7NG5 - chains E and F of the 7 polymer chains in the assembly; structure by electron microscopy, 3.80 A resolution.

[Chain E (and F)]
Protein: Lon protease homolog, mitochondrial
From: Homo sapiens
Notes: EC 3.4.21.53; chain F of this document is another copy of the same molecule, construct and numbering; everything in this record applies to it too
UniProt: P36776 (LONM_HUMAN); residue numbers follow UniProt; this construct covers 115-959
Amino-acid sequence (853 residues; row label = number of the first residue in the row):
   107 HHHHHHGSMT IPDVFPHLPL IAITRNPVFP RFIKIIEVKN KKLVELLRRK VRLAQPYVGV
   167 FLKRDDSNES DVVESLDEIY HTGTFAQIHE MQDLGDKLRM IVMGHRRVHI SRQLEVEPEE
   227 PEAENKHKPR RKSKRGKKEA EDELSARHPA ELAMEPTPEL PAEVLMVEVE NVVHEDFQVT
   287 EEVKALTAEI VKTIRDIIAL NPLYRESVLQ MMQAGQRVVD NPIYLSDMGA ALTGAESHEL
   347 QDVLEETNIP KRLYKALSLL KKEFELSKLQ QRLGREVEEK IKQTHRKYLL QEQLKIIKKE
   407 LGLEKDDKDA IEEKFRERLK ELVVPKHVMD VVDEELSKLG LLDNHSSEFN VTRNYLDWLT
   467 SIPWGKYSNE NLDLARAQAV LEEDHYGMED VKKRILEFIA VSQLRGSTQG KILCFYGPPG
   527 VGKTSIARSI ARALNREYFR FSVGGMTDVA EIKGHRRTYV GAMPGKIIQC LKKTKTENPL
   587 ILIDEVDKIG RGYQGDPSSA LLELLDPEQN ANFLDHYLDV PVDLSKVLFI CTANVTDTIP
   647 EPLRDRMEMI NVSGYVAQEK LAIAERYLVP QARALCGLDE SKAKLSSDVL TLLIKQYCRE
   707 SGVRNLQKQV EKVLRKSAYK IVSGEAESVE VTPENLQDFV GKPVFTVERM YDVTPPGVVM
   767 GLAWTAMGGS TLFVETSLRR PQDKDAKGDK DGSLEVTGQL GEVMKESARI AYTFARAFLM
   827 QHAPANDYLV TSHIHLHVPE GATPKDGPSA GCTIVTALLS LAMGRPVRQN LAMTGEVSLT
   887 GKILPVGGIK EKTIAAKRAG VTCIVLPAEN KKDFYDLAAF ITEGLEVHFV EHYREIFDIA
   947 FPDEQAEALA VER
Disordered / not traced: 107-122, 222-271, 949-959
Sequence notes: expression tag (107-114)
Ligand contacts: ATP (adenosine-5'-triphosphate): His491, Tyr492, Met494, Pro524, Pro525, Gly526, Val527, Gly528, Lys529, Thr530, Ser531, Asn640, Tyr661, Ile669, Tyr673, Leu674, Gln677, Arg710
What the authors report for this chain:
  - binding site for ATP: Arg652
  - mutagenesis - K529R, E591Q, T803V, E812A, S855A: abolished catalytic activity (proteolytic activity)
  - mutagenesis - S855A: unchanged catalytic activity (ATPase activity)
  - catalytic residues: Thr803, His841, His843, Ser855
  - catalytic residues: Glu801, Arg815, Lys898 (proposed by the authors, not directly observed)
  - mutagenesis - T803V: decreased catalytic activity on ATPase
  - mutagenesis - H841F, H843F: abolished catalytic activity on proteolytically
  - mutagenesis - E801A: decreased catalytic activity (protease activity)
  - mutagenesis - E801A, E812A: decreased catalytic activity (ATPase activity)
  - mutagenesis - K529R, E591Q: abolished catalytic activity on ATPase

[Chain E / chain F interface]
Pairs across the interface (48):
  Leu396(E) with Leu407(F)
  Leu400(E) with Glu406(F)
  Ile403(E) with Gln399(F)
  Leu407(E) with Leu396(F), hydrophobic
  Asn456(E) with Thr564(F)
  Asn460(E) with Arg562(F), hydrogen bond
  Arg546(E) with Glu647(F)
  His561(E) with Tyr599(F), hydrogen bond (side chain-backbone)
  Leu681(E) with Arg511(F), hydrogen bond (backbone-side chain)
  Cys682(E) with Val507(F)
  Gly683(E) with Leu510(F); Arg511(F)
  Arg721(E) with Arg500(F); Glu503(F), salt bridge; Glu654(F), salt bridge
  Lys722(E) with Glu503(F), hydrogen bond (backbone-side chain)
  Tyr725(E) with Leu502(F), hydrophobic; Glu503(F)
  Val728(E) with Leu480(F), hydrophobic; Ala506(F); Gln509(F)
  Pro749(E) with Lys918(F)
  Val753(E) with Glu915(F)
  Met756(E) with Leu890(F), hydrophobic
  Tyr757(E) with Thr886(F); Lys888(F)
  Thr760(E) with Thr886(F)
  Glu781(E) with Ser884(F), hydrogen bond; Leu885(F)
  Ser783(E) with Thr819(F); Leu885(F)
  Arg785(E) with Arg815(F); Thr819(F), hydrogen bond; Arg822(F), hydrogen bond (backbone-side chain)
  Arg786(E) with Asp797(F), salt bridge; Met826(F)
  Pro787(E) with Met826(F)
  Lys790(E) with Asp795(F)
  Asp791(E) with Asp795(F)
  Lys796(E) with Asp795(F), salt bridge
  Thr803(E) with Glu812(F)
  Gly804(E) with Glu812(F), hydrogen bond (backbone-side chain)
  Gln805(E) with Val809(F); Glu812(F), hydrogen bond (backbone-side chain)
  His841(E) with Ile816(F); Thr819(F); Leu885(F)
  His843(E) with Leu885(F)
Interface residues without a listed pair, chain E (49 interface residues in all): Lys393, Lys404, Glu410, His451, Val566, Gly567, Ala680, Glu717, Lys718, Ile727, Ser729, Lys748, Val750, Thr782, Leu784, Glu801
Interface residues without a listed pair, chain F (43 interface residues in all): Ile403, Glu440, Lys444, Leu447, Lys499, Gln600, Lys796, Ala823, Val836

[Summary]
The interface between chain E and chain F involves 49 residues on one side and 43 on the other, with 9
hydrogen bonds and 4 salt bridges. Polar contacts include Arg721(E)-Glu503(F), Arg721(E)-Glu654(F) and
Arg786(E)-Asp797(F). The paper reports catalytic residues Thr803(E), His841(E) and His843(E) among others;
K529R, E591Q and T803V of chain E, among others, abolish catalytic activity (proteolytic activity); 8
substitutions were tested in all.
Both chains are Lon protease homolog, mitochondrial (Homo sapiens). Entry 7NG5 (P1c-state of wild type human
mitochondrial LONP1 protease with bound substrate protein in presence of ATP/ADP ...) was determined by
electron microscopy (same publication as 7NFY, 7NG4, 7NGC and 7NGF).
